PDB entry 3H0R | X-ray diffraction, 3.00 A resolution | chains A and C of the 3 polymer chains in the assembly

Chain A:
Protein: Glutamyl-tRNA(Gln) amidotransferase subunit A
From: Aquifex aeolicus
Notes: EC 6.3.5.-
UniProt: O66610 (GATA_AQUAE); residues 1-478 here = UniProt positions 1-478
Chain sequence (478 residues; row label = number of the first residue in the row):
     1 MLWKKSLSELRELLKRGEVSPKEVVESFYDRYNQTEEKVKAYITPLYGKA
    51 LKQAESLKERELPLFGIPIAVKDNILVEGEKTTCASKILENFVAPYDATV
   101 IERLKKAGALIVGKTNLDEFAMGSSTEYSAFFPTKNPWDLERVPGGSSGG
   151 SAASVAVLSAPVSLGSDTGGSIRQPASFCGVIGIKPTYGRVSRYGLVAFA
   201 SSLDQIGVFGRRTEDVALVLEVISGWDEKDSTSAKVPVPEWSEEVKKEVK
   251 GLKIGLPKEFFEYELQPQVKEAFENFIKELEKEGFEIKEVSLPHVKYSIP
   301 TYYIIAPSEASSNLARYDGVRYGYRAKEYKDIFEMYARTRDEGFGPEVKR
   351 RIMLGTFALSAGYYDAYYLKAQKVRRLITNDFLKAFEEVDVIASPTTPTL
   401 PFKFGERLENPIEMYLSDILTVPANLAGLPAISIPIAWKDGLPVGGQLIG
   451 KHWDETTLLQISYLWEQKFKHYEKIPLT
Covalently attached groups: asparagine (ASN) linked to S171
Small-molecule neighbours: asparagine (ASN): A121, M122, G123, S124, G146, S147, D167, T168, G169, G170, F199, Y302, Y303, R351, D418
Swiss-Prot annotation at these positions:
  - active site: K72 (Charge relay system), S147 (Charge relay system), S171 (Acyl-ester intermediate)

Chain C:
Protein: Glutamyl-tRNA(Gln) amidotransferase subunit C
From: Aquifex aeolicus
Notes: EC 6.3.5.-
UniProt: O67904 (GATC_AQUAE); numbering as in UniProt (aligned over 1-94)
Chain sequence (94 residues; numbered 1 to 94; the number before each row is that of its first residue):
     1 MVDREWVLKIAKLARLELKEEEIEVFQKQLSDILDFIDQLKELDTENVEP
    51 YIQEFEETPMREDEPHPSLDREKALMNAPERKDGFFVVPRVVEV
Unresolved in the structure: 1, 93-94

How chain A and chain C interact:
Contacting residue pairs (95):
  E78(A) with K73(C), salt bridge
  N91(A) with N77(C)
  F92(A) with N77(C)
  V93(A) with M76(C), hydrophobic; N77(C), hydrogen bond (backbone-side chain)
  P95(A) with K73(C), hydrogen bond (backbone-side chain)
  Y188(A) with Q53(C)
  S231(A) with P59(C)
  T232(A) with Q53(C)
  H294(A) with L43(C)
  Y297(A) with Q39(C); L40(C), hydrophobic; E42(C), hydrogen bond; L43(C), hydrophobic
  I299(A) with F36(C), hydrophobic
  P300(A) with I37(C); Q39(C)
  T301(A) with L40(C)
  Y303(A) with I37(C), hydrophobic
  I304(A) with L40(C), hydrophobic
  G319(A) with P79(C)
  V320(A) with P79(C); F86(C); V88(C), hydrophobic
  R321(A) with N77(C); A78(C); F86(C)
  Y322(A) with N77(C); P79(C)
  G323(A) with N77(C); P79(C)
  R325(A) with P79(C); E80(C), salt bridge; V87(C), hydrogen bond (side chain-backbone); P89(C)
  Y329(A) with P89(C), hydrophobic
  I332(A) with V91(C), hydrophobic
  F333(A) with K12(C); R15(C)
  M335(A) with P89(C)
  Y336(A) with R15(C)
  A337(A) with R15(C); L16(C); E17(C), hydrogen bond (backbone-backbone)
  R338(A) with E17(C), salt bridge
  R340(A) with A14(C), hydrogen bond (side chain-backbone); R15(C), hydrogen bond (side chain-backbone); L16(C)
  D341(A) with E17(C); L18(C); K19(C); E22(C)
  F344(A) with L16(C), hydrophobic
  P346(A) with F26(C)
  K349(A) with E22(C), salt bridge; F26(C)
  R350(A) with F26(C); Q29(C), hydrogen bond; L30(C)
  I352(A) with A14(C), hydrophobic
  M353(A) with V7(C); I10(C); L30(C), hydrophobic
  L354(A) with L34(C), hydrophobic; I37(C), hydrophobic
  T356(A) with I10(C); A14(C)
  F357(A) with W6(C), hydrophobic
  Y367(A) with D38(C), hydrogen bond
  L369(A) with P50(C), hydrophobic
  K370(A) with L40(C); L43(C), hydrogen bond (side chain-backbone); T45(C), hydrogen bond
  Q372(A) with P50(C); Y51(C), hydrogen bond (backbone-backbone)
  K373(A) with T45(C); V48(C); P50(C)
  V374(A) with L40(C), hydrophobic; L43(C), hydrophobic
  R375(A) with Y51(C)
  R376(A) with E49(C), hydrogen bond (side chain-backbone); P50(C); Y51(C); I52(C), hydrogen bond (side chain-backbone)
  L377(A) with V48(C), hydrophobic
  T379(A) with Y51(C)
  P411(A) with Q29(C)
  I412(A) with D32(C); I33(C); F36(C), hydrophobic
  Y415(A) with F36(C), hydrophobic
  L416(A) with F36(C), hydrophobic
  L426(A) with Y51(C)
  A427(A) with Y51(C), hydrogen bond (backbone-side chain)
Interface residues without a listed pair, chain A (60 interface residues in all): E334, A371, E409, N410, G428
Interface residues without a listed pair, chain C (48 interface residues in all): A11, K41, D44, L69, R90

Summary:
60 residues of chain A and 48 residues of chain C are in contact, with 15 hydrogen bonds and 4 salt bridges.
Polar pairs include E78(A)-K73(C), R325(A)-E80(C) and R338(A)-E17(C). Asparagine is covalently linked to
S171(A). From UniProt: 3 active-site residues on chain A.
Chain A is Glutamyl-tRNA(Gln) amidotransferase subunit A and chain C is Glutamyl-tRNA(Gln) amidotransferase
subunit C, both from Aquifex aeolicus; the structure, Structure of trna-dependent amidotransferase gatcab from
aquifex aeolicus, was determined by X-ray diffraction, deposited together with 3H0L and 3H0M.
